PDB entry 6ESG | electron microscopy, 5.40 A resolution (low resolution: residue-level contacts below are approximate; hydrogen-bond / salt-bridge calls are withheld) | chains C and J of the 10 polymer chains in the assembly

== Chain C ==
Molecule: Histone H2A
From: Xenopus laevis
UniProtKB: Q6AZJ8 (Q6AZJ8_XENLA); residues 1-129 here correspond to UniProt positions 2-130 (UniProt number = residue number + 1)
Amino-acid sequence (129 residues; numbered 1 to 129; the number before each row is that of its first residue):
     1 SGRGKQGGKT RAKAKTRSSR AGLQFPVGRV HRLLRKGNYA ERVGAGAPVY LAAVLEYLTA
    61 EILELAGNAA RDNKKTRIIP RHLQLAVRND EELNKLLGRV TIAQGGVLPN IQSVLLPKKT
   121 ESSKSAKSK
Not modelled in the structure: 1-15, 116-129

== Chain J ==
Molecule: 147-nt DNA strand
From: synthetic construct
Sequence (147 nucleotides; numbered -73 to 73; the number before each row is that of its first residue; numbers below 1 keep their minus sign (DC-73 is residue -73)):
   -73 CTGGAGAATC CCGGTGCCGA GGCCGCTCAA TTGGTCGTAG ACAGCTCTAG CACCGCTTAA
   -13 ACGCACGTAC GCGCTGTCCC CCGCGTTTTA ACCGCCAAGG GGATTACTCC CTAGTCTCCA
    47 GGCACGTGTC AGATATATAC ATCCTGT
Not modelled in the structure: 68-73

== How chain C and chain J interact ==
Pairs across the interface (11; chain C residue first):
  Arg29(C) with DG48(J); DC49(J)
  Glu41(C) with DA39(J)
  Arg42(C) with DT38(J); DA39(J)
  Val43(C) with DT38(J); DA39(J)
  Gly44(C) with DT38(J)
  Thr76(C) with DA57(J); DG58(J)
  Arg77(C) with DG58(J)
Other interface residues (no listed pair), chain C (8 interface residues in all): Lys75
Other interface residues (no listed pair), chain J (7 interface residues in all): DC37

== Overview ==
The interface between chain C and chain J involves 8 residues on one side and 7 on the other.
Chain C is Histone H2A (Xenopus laevis) and chain J is a 147-nt DNA strand (synthetic construct); the
structure, Nucleosome breathing : Class 2, was determined by electron microscopy (same publication as 6ESF,
6ESH and 6ESI).
